PDB entry 8EPP | electron microscopy, 3.10 A resolution | chains B and C of the 3 polymer chains in the assembly

== Chain B (and C) ==
Protein: Spike glycoprotein
From: Severe acute respiratory syndrome coronavirus 2
Notes: chain C of this document is another copy of the same molecule, construct and numbering; everything in this record applies to it too
UniProt: P0DTC2 (SPIKE_SARS2); residue numbers follow UniProt; this construct covers 27-1147
Amino-acid sequence (1121 residues; each row starts with the number of its first residue):
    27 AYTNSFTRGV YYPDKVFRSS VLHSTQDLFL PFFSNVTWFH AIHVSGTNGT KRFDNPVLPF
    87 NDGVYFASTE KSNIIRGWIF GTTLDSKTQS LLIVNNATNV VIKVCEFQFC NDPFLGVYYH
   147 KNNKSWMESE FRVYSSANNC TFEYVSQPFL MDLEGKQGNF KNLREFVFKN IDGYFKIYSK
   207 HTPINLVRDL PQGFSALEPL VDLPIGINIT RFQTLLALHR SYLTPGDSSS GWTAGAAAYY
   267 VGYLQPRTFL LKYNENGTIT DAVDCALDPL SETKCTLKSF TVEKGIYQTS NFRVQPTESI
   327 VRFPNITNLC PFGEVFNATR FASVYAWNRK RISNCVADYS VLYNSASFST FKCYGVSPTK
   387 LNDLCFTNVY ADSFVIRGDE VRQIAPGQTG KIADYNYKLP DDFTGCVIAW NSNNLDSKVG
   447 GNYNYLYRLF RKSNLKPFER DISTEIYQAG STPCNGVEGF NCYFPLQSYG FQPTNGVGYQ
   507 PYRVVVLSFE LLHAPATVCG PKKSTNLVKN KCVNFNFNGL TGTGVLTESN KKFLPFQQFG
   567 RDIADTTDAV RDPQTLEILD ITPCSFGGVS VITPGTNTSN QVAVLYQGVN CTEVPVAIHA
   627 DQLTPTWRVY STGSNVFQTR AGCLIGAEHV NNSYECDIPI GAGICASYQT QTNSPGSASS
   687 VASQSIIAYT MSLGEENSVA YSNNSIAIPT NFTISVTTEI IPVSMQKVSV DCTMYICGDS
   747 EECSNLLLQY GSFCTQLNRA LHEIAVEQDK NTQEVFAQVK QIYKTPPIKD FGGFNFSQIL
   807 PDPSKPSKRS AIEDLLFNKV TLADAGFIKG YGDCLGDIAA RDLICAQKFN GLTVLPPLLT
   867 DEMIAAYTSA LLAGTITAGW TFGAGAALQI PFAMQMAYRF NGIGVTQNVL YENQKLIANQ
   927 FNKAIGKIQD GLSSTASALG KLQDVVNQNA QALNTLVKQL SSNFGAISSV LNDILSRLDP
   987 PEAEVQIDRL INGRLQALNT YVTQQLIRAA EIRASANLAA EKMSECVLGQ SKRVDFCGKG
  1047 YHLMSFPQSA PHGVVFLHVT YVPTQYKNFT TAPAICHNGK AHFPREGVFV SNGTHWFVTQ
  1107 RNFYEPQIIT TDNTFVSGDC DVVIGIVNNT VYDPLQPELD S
Unresolved in the structure: 70-77, 144-155, 177-185, 246-262, 440-452, 469-489, 494-506, 624-640, 677-687, 829-852 (chain C: 70-77, 145-152, 173-185, 246-262, 439-507, 624-640, 677-687, 829-852)
Disulfide bonds: Cys131-Cys166, Cys291-Cys301, Cys336-Cys361, Cys379-Cys432, Cys391-Cys525, Cys538-Cys590, Cys617-Cys649, Cys662-Cys671, Cys738-Cys760, Cys743-Cys749, Cys1032-Cys1043, Cys1082-Cys1126
Glycans and other covalent adducts: N-acetylglucosamine (NAG) linked to Asn61, Asn122, Asn234, Asn282, Asn343, Asn603, Asn616, Asn657, Asn709, Asn717, Asn801, Asn1074, Asn1134
Sequence notes: conflict Gly614 (Asp in P0DTC2), Gly682 (Arg in P0DTC2), Ser683 (Arg in P0DTC2), 24 further conflict positions vs the reference (P0DTC2) not listed
Curated features (UniProtKB/Swiss-Prot):
  - region: Asn280 to Cys301 (Putative superantigen), Arg403 to Asp405 (Integrin-binding motif), Asn448 to Phe456 (Immunodominant HLA epitope recognized by the CD8+), Pro681, Ala684 (Putative superantigen), Ser816 to Tyr837 (Fusion peptide 1), Lys835 to Phe855 (Fusion peptide 2)
  - site: Arg815, Ser816 (Cleavage)
  - glycosylation: Asn61 (N-linked (GlcNAc...) (hybrid) asparagine), Asn74 (N-linked (GlcNAc...) (complex) asparagine), Asn122 (N-linked (GlcNAc...) (hybrid) asparagine), Asn149 (N-linked (GlcNAc...) (complex) asparagine), Asn165 (N-linked (GlcNAc...) (complex) asparagine), Asn234 (N-linked (GlcNAc...) (high mannose) asparagine), Asn282 (N-linked (GlcNAc...) (complex) asparagine), Thr323 (O-linked (GalNAc) threonine), Ser325 (O-linked (HexNAc...) serine), Asn331 (N-linked (GlcNAc...) (complex) asparagine), Asn343 (N-linked (GlcNAc...) (complex) asparagine), Asn603 (N-linked (GlcNAc...) (hybrid) asparagine), Asn616 (N-linked (GlcNAc...) (complex) asparagine), Asn657 (N-linked (GlcNAc...) (complex) asparagine), Thr676 (O-linked (GlcNAc...) threonine), Thr678 (O-linked (GlcNAc...) threonine), Asn709 (N-linked (GlcNAc...) (high mannose) asparagine), Asn717 (N-linked (GlcNAc...) (hybrid) asparagine), Asn801 (N-linked (GlcNAc...) (hybrid) asparagine), Asn1074 (N-linked (GlcNAc...) (hybrid) asparagine) and 2 more in UniProt
  - natural variant: Gln52 (Q52H: In strain: Omicron/EG.5.1), Ala67 (A67V: In strain: Eta/B.1.525, Omicron/BA.1), His69 to Val70 (deletion: In strain: Alpha/B.1.1.7, Eta/B.1.525 and 5 more), Gly75 (G75V: In strain: Lambda/C.37), Thr76 (T76I: In strain: Lambda/C.37), Asp80 (D80A: In strain: Beta/B.1.351), Val83 (V83A: In strain: Omicron/XBB.1.5, Omicron/EG.5.1), Thr95 (T95I: In strain: Iota/B.1.526, Mu/B.1.621 and 2 more), Arg102 (R102I: In strain: A23.1), Asp138 (D138Y: In strain: Gamma/P.1), Gly142 to Tyr145 (sequence variant, change not given here; In strain: Omicron/BA.1), Gly142 (G142D: In strain: Kappa/B.1.617.1, Omicron/BA.2 and 7 more), 72 further natural variant entries in UniProt
  - mutagenesis: His69 to Val70 (Increased incorporation of cleaved spike into virions), Asn121 (N121Q: Partial loss of biliverdin affinity), Arg190 (R190K: Partial loss of biliverdin affinity), Asn234 (N234Q: Increased resistance to neutralizing antibodies), Asn331 (N331Q: Reduced viral infectivity), Asn343 (N343Q: Reduced viral infectivity), Leu452 (L452R: Increased resistance to neutralizing antibodies. Decreases HLA binding to NF9 epitope. Increased binding affinity to human ACE2), Tyr453 (Y453F: Decreased HLA binding to NF9 epitope. Increased binding affinity to human ACE2), Ala475 (A475V: Increased resistance to neutralizing antibodies), Val483 (V483A: Increased resistance to neutralizing antibodies), Glu484 (E484D: Increased replication in human TMEM106B overexpressing cells), Phe490 (F490L: Increased resistance to neutralizing antibodies and human covalescent sera neutralization), 11 further mutagenesis entries in UniProt

== Interface between chain B and chain C ==
Pairs across the interface (116; chain B residue first):
  Asn317(B) - Asp737(C)  hydrogen bond
  Arg319(B) - Met740(C)
  Arg357(B) - Cys166(C)  hydrogen bond (side chain-backbone)
  Arg357(B) - Thr167(C)  hydrogen bond (side chain-backbone)
  Asn394(B) - Phe168(C)
  Leu518(B) - Gly199(C)
  Leu518(B) - Ile231(C)
  Leu518(B) - Gly232(C)
  His519(B) - Asp198(C)
  Ala520(B) - Asp198(C)  hydrogen bond (backbone-backbone)
  Ala520(B) - Gly199(C)
  Ala520(B) - Tyr200(C)  hydrophobic
  Ala520(B) - Pro230(C)  hydrophobic
  Pro521(B) - Tyr200(C)
  Pro521(B) - Pro230(C)
  Thr523(B) - Pro230(C)
  Lys557(B) - Phe43(C)
  Lys558(B) - Phe43(C)
  Lys558(B) - Asn282(C)
  Phe559(B) - Phe43(C)  hydrophobic
  Leu560(B) - Glu224(C)
  Leu560(B) - Gly283(C)
  Phe562(B) - Lys41(C)
  Phe562(B) - Glu224(C)
  Phe562(B) - Pro225(C)  hydrophobic
  Gln563(B) - Lys41(C)
  Gln563(B) - Val42(C)  hydrogen bond (side chain-backbone)
  Gln563(B) - Phe43(C)
  Gln563(B) - Gly283(C)  hydrogen bond (side chain-backbone)
  Gln564(B) - Lys41(C)  hydrogen bond (backbone-backbone)
  Phe565(B) - Lys41(C)
  Phe565(B) - Val42(C)
  Phe565(B) - Phe43(C)  hydrogen bond (backbone-backbone)
  Gly566(B) - Phe43(C)
  Arg567(B) - Val42(C)
  Arg567(B) - Phe43(C)  hydrogen bond (backbone-backbone)
  Arg567(B) - Arg44(C)
  Asp568(B) - Gln853(C)  hydrogen bond (side chain-backbone)
  Ile569(B) - Val47(C)  hydrophobic
  Ile569(B) - Lys854(C)
  Ala570(B) - Lys854(C)
  Ala570(B) - Lys964(C)  hydrogen bond (backbone-side chain)
  Asp571(B) - Arg44(C)  salt bridge
  Asp571(B) - Lys964(C)  salt bridge
  Asp574(B) - Gln853(C)
  Phe592(B) - Phe855(C)
  Phe592(B) - Gly857(C)
  Pro665(B) - Leu864(C)  hydrophobic
  Gly667(B) - Leu864(C)
  Ala668(B) - Pro863(C)  hydrogen bond (backbone-backbone)
  Ala668(B) - Leu864(C)
  Gly669(B) - Leu864(C)  hydrogen bond (backbone-backbone)
  Gly669(B) - Met869(C)
  Met697(B) - Met869(C)  hydrophobic
  Leu699(B) - Ile788(C)
  Leu699(B) - Met869(C)  hydrophobic
  Leu699(B) - Ala872(C)  hydrophobic
  Leu699(B) - Tyr873(C)
  Glu701(B) - Lys786(C)
  Glu701(B) - Gln787(C)
  Glu701(B) - Ile788(C)  hydrogen bond (backbone-backbone)
  Glu702(B) - Ile788(C)
  Glu702(B) - Lys790(C)
  Asn703(B) - Gln787(C)  hydrogen bond
  Asn703(B) - Ile788(C)  hydrogen bond (backbone-backbone)
  Asn703(B) - Tyr789(C)
  Asn703(B) - Gly891(C)  hydrogen bond (side chain-backbone)
  Val705(B) - Ala893(C)
  Val705(B) - Leu894(C)  hydrophobic
  Val705(B) - Gln895(C)
  Ala706(B) - Leu894(C)
  Ala706(B) - Gln895(C)
  Tyr707(B) - Lys790(C)
  Tyr707(B) - Pro792(C)  hydrophobic
  Tyr707(B) - Pro793(C)
  Tyr707(B) - Gln895(C)
  Ser708(B) - Gln895(C)
  Asn709(B) - Pro897(C)
  Ser711(B) - Leu894(C)
  Ser711(B) - Gln895(C)
  Ser711(B) - Pro897(C)
  Ile712(B) - Trp886(C)  hydrophobic
  Ile712(B) - Ile896(C)  hydrophobic
  Ala713(B) - Ile896(C)
  Gln957(B) - Arg765(C)
  Thr961(B) - Gln762(C)  hydrogen bond
  Gln965(B) - Tyr756(C)
  Gln965(B) - Ser758(C)
  Gln965(B) - Phe759(C)
  Ser968(B) - Gln755(C)
  Ser968(B) - Gly757(C)
  Asn969(B) - Gln755(C)  hydrogen bond
  Phe970(B) - Gln755(C)  hydrogen bond (backbone-backbone)
  Gly971(B) - Gln755(C)
  Arg995(B) - Asp994(C)  salt bridge
  Gln1002(B) - Gln1002(C)
  Gln1010(B) - Leu1012(C)
  Glu1017(B) - Arg1019(C)  salt bridge
  Arg1039(B) - Glu1027(C)  salt bridge
  Arg1039(B) - Glu1031(C)  salt bridge
  Arg1039(B) - Arg1039(C)
  Val1040(B) - Ser1030(C)
  Tyr1072(B) - Thr887(C)
  Tyr1072(B) - Ala890(C)
  Asn1074(B) - Leu894(C)
  Thr1077(B) - Met900(C)
  Pro1079(B) - Tyr917(C)
  Phe1089(B) - Tyr917(C)  hydrophobic
  Pro1090(B) - Gln913(C)  hydrogen bond (backbone-side chain)
  Arg1107(B) - Trp886(C)
  Arg1107(B) - Tyr904(C)
  Phe1121(B) - Thr912(C)
  Ser1123(B) - Asn914(C)  hydrogen bond
  Ser1123(B) - Glu918(C)
  Val1128(B) - Tyr917(C)
  Leu1145(B) - Leu1145(C)  hydrophobic
Interface residues without a listed pair, chain B (82 interface residues in all): Gln314, Asn360, Thr393, Pro561, Thr572, Pro589, Gln613, Ile666, Gly700, Thr1006, Thr1009, Ile1013, Asp1041, Ala1078, Val1129, Ile1130
Interface residues without a listed pair, chain C (92 interface residues in all): Tyr38, Tyr170, Leu226, Thr284, Asp745, His768, Thr791, Thr859, Leu861, Leu865, Thr866, Thr883, Ala892, Gln920, Val963, Asn1005, Thr1009, Ile1013, Leu1034, Gly1035, Glu1111, Gln1113, Glu1144

== In short ==
Chain B and chain C form an interface of 82 and 92 residues respectively; the contacts include 22 hydrogen
bonds and 6 salt bridges. Among the polar pairs are Asp571(B)-Arg44(C), Asp571(B)-Lys964(C) and
Arg995(B)-Asp994(C).
Chain B and chain C are both Spike glycoprotein (Severe acute respiratory syndrome coronavirus 2); the
structure, Cryo-EM structure of SARS-CoV-2 Spike trimer S2D14 with two RBDs in the open conformation, was
determined by electron microscopy, deposited together with 8EPN and 8EPQ.
